4NDO - chains B and A; structure by X-ray diffraction, 1.35 A resolution.

[Chain B]
Molecule: Molybdenum storage protein subunit beta
From: Azotobacter vinelandii
Reference sequence: P84253 (MOSB_AZOVD); residues 1-270 here = UniProt positions 1-270
Sequence (270 residues; numbered 1 to 270; the number before each row is that of its first residue):
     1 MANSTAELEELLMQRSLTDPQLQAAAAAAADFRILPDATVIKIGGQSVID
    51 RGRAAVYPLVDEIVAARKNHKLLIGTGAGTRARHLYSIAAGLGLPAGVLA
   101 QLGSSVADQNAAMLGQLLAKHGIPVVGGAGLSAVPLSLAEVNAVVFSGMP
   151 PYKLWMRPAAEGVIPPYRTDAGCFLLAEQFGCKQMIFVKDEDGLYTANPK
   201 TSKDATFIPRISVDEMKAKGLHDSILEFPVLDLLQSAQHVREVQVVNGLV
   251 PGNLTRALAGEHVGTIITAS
Not modelled in the structure: 1-2
Small-molecule neighbours:
  - 8M0 (bis(mu4-oxo)-tetrakis(mu3-oxo)-hexakis(mu2-oxo)-hexadecaoxo-octamolybdenum (VI)): Val126, Gly127, Gly128, Ala129, Gly130, Phe146, Ser147, Met149, Pro150, Pro151, Lys153, Leu176, Phe180
  - ATP (adenosine-5'-triphosphate): Lys42, Gly44, Gly45, Gln46, Ser47, Gly77, Ala78, Gly79, Thr169, Asp170, Lys189, Asp190, Glu191, Gly193, Leu194, Tyr195, Ala197, Asn198, Pro199, Lys200, Ser224, Ile225
  - molybdenum atom (MO): Ala112, Gln116, Leu131

[Chain A]
Molecule: Molybdenum storage protein subunit alpha
From: Azotobacter vinelandii
Reference sequence: P84308 (MOSA_AZOVD); residue numbers follow UniProt; this construct covers 1-276
Sequence (276 residues; row label = number of the first residue in the row):
     1 MTDTTNSIKHVISPLARQTLQDRDLTRPVAGKRPIRLLPWLQVVKIGGRV
    51 MDRGADAILPLVEELRKLLPEHRLLILTGAGVRARHVFSVGLDLGLPVGS
   101 LAPLAASEAGQNGHILAAMLASEGVSYVEHPTVADQLAIHLSATRAVVGS
   151 AFPPYHHHEFPGSRIPPHRADTGAFLLADAFGAAGLTIVENVDGIYTADP
   201 NGPDRGQARFLPETSATDLAKSEGPLPVDRALLDVMATARHIERVQVVNG
   251 LVPGRLTAALRGEHVGTLIRTGVRPA
Not modelled in the structure: 1-31
Metal / ion sites: Mo ion: Glu129, His156; Mg2+: Glu190, Pro227 (together with ATP)
Small-molecule neighbours:
  - 8M0 (bis(mu4-oxo)-tetrakis(mu3-oxo)-hexakis(mu2-oxo)-hexadecaoxo-octamolybdenum (VI)), molecule 1: Pro103, Ala106, Ser107, Gly110, Gln111, His114, Tyr127, Val128, Glu129, His130, Pro131, Ser150, Phe152, Pro153, Pro154, His156
  - 8M0, molecule 2: Pro154, Tyr155, His156, His157, His158
  - ATP (adenosine-5'-triphosphate): Lys45, Ile46, Gly47, Gly48, Arg49, Val50, Gly79, Ala80, Gly81, Arg85, Ala170, Glu190, Asn191, Val192, Gly194, Ile195, Tyr196, Ala198, Asp199, Pro200, Asn201, Pro225, Leu226, Pro227
  - M10 ((mu3-oxo)-tris(mu2-oxo)-nonakisoxo-trimolybdenum (VI)): Val128, Thr132, Gln136, Ile139, His140

[How chain B and chain A interact]
Contacting residue pairs (91):
  Thr5(B) - Asp93(A)  hydrogen bond
  Glu9(B) - Ser89(A)
  Leu12(B) - Arg85(A)  hydrogen bond (backbone-side chain)
  Leu12(B) - Ser89(A)
  Met13(B) - Arg49(A)  hydrogen bond (backbone-side chain)
  Met13(B) - Val82(A)  hydrophobic
  Met13(B) - His86(A)
  Arg15(B) - Arg49(A)
  Arg15(B) - Arg85(A)  hydrogen bond (backbone-side chain)
  Arg15(B) - Pro203(A)
  Ser16(B) - Arg85(A)
  Ser16(B) - Leu226(A)  hydrogen bond (side chain-backbone)
  Leu17(B) - Arg85(A)
  Leu17(B) - Phe88(A)  hydrophobic
  Leu17(B) - Arg169(A)
  Thr18(B) - Arg169(A)
  Thr18(B) - Pro225(A)
  Thr18(B) - Leu226(A)  hydrogen bond (side chain-backbone)
  Thr18(B) - Val228(A)
  Thr18(B) - Arg230(A)
  Asp19(B) - Pro225(A)
  Pro20(B) - Glu223(A)
  Leu22(B) - Ile165(A)  hydrophobic
  Gln23(B) - Ser163(A)  hydrogen bond
  Gln23(B) - Ile165(A)
  Ala26(B) - Leu92(A)  hydrophobic
  Ala26(B) - Arg164(A)
  Ala26(B) - Ile165(A)  hydrophobic
  Ala27(B) - Arg164(A)
  Ala29(B) - Leu92(A)
  Ala29(B) - Arg164(A)  hydrogen bond (backbone-side chain)
  Ala30(B) - Gly95(A)
  Ala30(B) - Arg164(A)  hydrogen bond (backbone-side chain)
  Asp31(B) - Gly95(A)
  Phe32(B) - Leu94(A)
  Phe32(B) - Gly95(A)  hydrogen bond (backbone-backbone)
  Ile34(B) - Pro97(A)  hydrophobic
  Ile34(B) - Ser100(A)
  Leu92(B) - Ile35(A)
  Gly93(B) - Pro34(A)
  Gly93(B) - Ile35(A)  hydrogen bond (backbone-backbone)
  Leu94(B) - Pro34(A)
  Leu94(B) - Leu37(A)  hydrophobic
  Pro95(B) - Pro34(A)  hydrophobic
  Pro95(B) - Ala180(A)
  Val98(B) - Leu37(A)  hydrophobic
  Gln101(B) - Asp135(A)  hydrogen bond
  Leu131(B) - His157(A)
  Pro151(B) - Pro154(A)
  Pro151(B) - Tyr155(A)
  Pro151(B) - His158(A)
  Tyr152(B) - Tyr155(A)  hydrophobic
  Tyr152(B) - His158(A)  hydrogen bond (side chain-backbone)
  Tyr152(B) - Phe160(A)
  Leu154(B) - Ala134(A)
  Leu154(B) - Leu177(A)  hydrophobic
  Leu154(B) - Ala180(A)
  Leu154(B) - Phe181(A)  hydrophobic
  Trp155(B) - His130(A)
  Trp155(B) - Ala134(A)  hydrophobic
  Trp155(B) - Pro153(A)
  Trp155(B) - Pro154(A)
  Trp155(B) - Tyr155(A)  hydrogen bond (backbone-side chain)
  Trp155(B) - Gly173(A)
  Trp155(B) - Leu176(A)
  Trp155(B) - Leu177(A)
  Arg157(B) - Tyr155(A)
  Arg157(B) - Phe160(A)
  Arg157(B) - His168(A)  hydrogen bond
  Arg157(B) - Ala231(A)
  Arg157(B) - Asp234(A)  salt bridge
  Arg157(B) - Val235(A)
  Arg157(B) - Thr238(A)  hydrogen bond
  Pro158(B) - Thr238(A)
  Tyr167(B) - Phe160(A)
  Gly172(B) - His158(A)  hydrogen bond (backbone-side chain)
  Leu175(B) - His158(A)
  Leu175(B) - Pro161(A)
  Glu178(B) - Pro161(A)
  Gln179(B) - Pro97(A)
  Gln179(B) - Gly99(A)  hydrogen bond (side chain-backbone)
  Gln179(B) - Ser100(A)  hydrogen bond
  Gln179(B) - His157(A)
  Phe180(B) - His157(A)
  Leu233(B) - Phe160(A)  hydrophobic
  Leu233(B) - Pro161(A)
  Ser236(B) - Pro161(A)  hydrogen bond (side chain-backbone)
  Ser236(B) - Gly162(A)  hydrogen bond (backbone-backbone)
  Ala237(B) - Pro161(A)  hydrophobic
  Gln238(B) - Gly162(A)  hydrogen bond (side chain-backbone)
  Gln238(B) - Arg164(A)
Other interface residues (no listed pair), chain B (52 interface residues in all): Leu8, Pro150, Lys153, Met156, Ala159, Ala160, Gly162, Val163, Leu176, His239
Other interface residues (no listed pair), chain A (56 interface residues in all): Leu96, Val98, Val133, His156, Glu159, Gly224, Asp229, Ala237, Arg240

[Overview]
52 residues of chain B face 56 of chain A across their interface; the contacts include 22 hydrogen bonds and 1
salt bridge. Polar contacts include Arg157(B)-Asp234(A), Thr5(B)-Asp93(A) and Leu12(B)-Arg85(A).
Here chain B is Molybdenum storage protein subunit beta and chain A is Molybdenum storage protein subunit
alpha, both from Azotobacter vinelandii. Entry 4NDO (Crystal structure Molybdenum Storage Protein with fully
Mo-loaded cavity) was determined by X-ray diffraction together with 4NDP, 4NDQ and 4NDR from the same study.
